PDB entry 1JNM | X-ray diffraction, 2.20 A resolution | chains C and B of the 4 polymer chains in the assembly

Chain C:
Molecule: 20-nt DNA strand
Sequence (20 nucleotides; row label = number of the first residue in the row):
   201 CGTCGATGAC GTCATCGACG

Chain B:
Protein: Proto-oncogene C-jun
Source organism: Homo sapiens
Notes: fragment: bZIP domain
UniProtKB: P05412 (AP1_HUMAN); residue numbers follow UniProt; this construct covers 254-315
Chain sequence (62 residues; row label = number of the first residue in the row):
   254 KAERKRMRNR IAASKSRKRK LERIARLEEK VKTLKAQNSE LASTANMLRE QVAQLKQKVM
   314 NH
Disordered / not traced: 311-315
Differences from the reference sequence: engineered mutation Ser-269 (Cys in P05412)
UniProt features mapped onto this chain:
  - region: Leu-280 to Leu-308 (Leucine-zipper)
  - site: Arg-272 (Necessary for synergistic transcriptional activity with SMAD3)
  - modified residue: Lys-271 (N6-acetyllysine), Thr-286 (Phosphothreonine)
  - mutagenesis: Arg-272 (R272V: Abolishes the synergistic activity with SMAD3 to activate TGF-beta-mediated transcription), Thr-286 (T286A: Complete loss of PAK2-mediated phosphorylation; when associated with A-2; A-8; A-89; and A-93)

Chain C / chain B interface:
Residue-residue contacts (11):
  DC204(C) with Arg-261(B), salt bridge to the phosphate
  DG205(C) with Arg-261(B), salt bridge to the phosphate
  DA206(C) with Ala-265(B), phosphate contact; Arg-272(B), salt bridge to the phosphate
  DT207(C) with Asn-262(B), hydrogen bond to the base; Ala-265(B), base contact; Ala-266(B), base contact; Ser-269(B), hydrogen bond to the phosphate; Arg-272(B), salt bridge to the phosphate
  DA209(C) with Arg-270(B), base contact
  DC210(C) with Arg-270(B), base contact

In short:
6 residues of chain C face 7 of chain B across their interface, with 2 hydrogen bonds and 4 salt bridges.
Among the polar pairs are DT207(C)/Asn-262(B), DT207(C)/Ser-269(B) and DC204(C)/Arg-261(B). From UniProt: 2
mutagenesis sites on chain B.
Here chain C is a 20-nt DNA strand and chain B is Proto-oncogene C-jun (Homo sapiens). Entry 1JNM (Crystal
Structure of the Jun/CRE Complex) was determined by X-ray diffraction.
